PDB entry 8XUY | electron microscopy, 3.14 A resolution | chains A and C of the 5 polymer chains in the assembly

# Chain A (and C)
Protein: Spike glycoprotein
From: Severe acute respiratory syndrome coronavirus 2
Notes: chain C of this document is another copy of the same molecule, construct and numbering; everything in this record applies to it too
UniProtKB: P0DTC2 (SPIKE_SARS2); aligned to UniProt positions 28-1205 over residues 28-1208 (the alignment contains insertions or deletions, so no single offset holds)
Chain sequence (1235 residues; numbered 11 to 1248; 3 numbers in that range are skipped by the numbering (no residue carries them; nothing is unmodelled there); the number before each row is that of its first residue):
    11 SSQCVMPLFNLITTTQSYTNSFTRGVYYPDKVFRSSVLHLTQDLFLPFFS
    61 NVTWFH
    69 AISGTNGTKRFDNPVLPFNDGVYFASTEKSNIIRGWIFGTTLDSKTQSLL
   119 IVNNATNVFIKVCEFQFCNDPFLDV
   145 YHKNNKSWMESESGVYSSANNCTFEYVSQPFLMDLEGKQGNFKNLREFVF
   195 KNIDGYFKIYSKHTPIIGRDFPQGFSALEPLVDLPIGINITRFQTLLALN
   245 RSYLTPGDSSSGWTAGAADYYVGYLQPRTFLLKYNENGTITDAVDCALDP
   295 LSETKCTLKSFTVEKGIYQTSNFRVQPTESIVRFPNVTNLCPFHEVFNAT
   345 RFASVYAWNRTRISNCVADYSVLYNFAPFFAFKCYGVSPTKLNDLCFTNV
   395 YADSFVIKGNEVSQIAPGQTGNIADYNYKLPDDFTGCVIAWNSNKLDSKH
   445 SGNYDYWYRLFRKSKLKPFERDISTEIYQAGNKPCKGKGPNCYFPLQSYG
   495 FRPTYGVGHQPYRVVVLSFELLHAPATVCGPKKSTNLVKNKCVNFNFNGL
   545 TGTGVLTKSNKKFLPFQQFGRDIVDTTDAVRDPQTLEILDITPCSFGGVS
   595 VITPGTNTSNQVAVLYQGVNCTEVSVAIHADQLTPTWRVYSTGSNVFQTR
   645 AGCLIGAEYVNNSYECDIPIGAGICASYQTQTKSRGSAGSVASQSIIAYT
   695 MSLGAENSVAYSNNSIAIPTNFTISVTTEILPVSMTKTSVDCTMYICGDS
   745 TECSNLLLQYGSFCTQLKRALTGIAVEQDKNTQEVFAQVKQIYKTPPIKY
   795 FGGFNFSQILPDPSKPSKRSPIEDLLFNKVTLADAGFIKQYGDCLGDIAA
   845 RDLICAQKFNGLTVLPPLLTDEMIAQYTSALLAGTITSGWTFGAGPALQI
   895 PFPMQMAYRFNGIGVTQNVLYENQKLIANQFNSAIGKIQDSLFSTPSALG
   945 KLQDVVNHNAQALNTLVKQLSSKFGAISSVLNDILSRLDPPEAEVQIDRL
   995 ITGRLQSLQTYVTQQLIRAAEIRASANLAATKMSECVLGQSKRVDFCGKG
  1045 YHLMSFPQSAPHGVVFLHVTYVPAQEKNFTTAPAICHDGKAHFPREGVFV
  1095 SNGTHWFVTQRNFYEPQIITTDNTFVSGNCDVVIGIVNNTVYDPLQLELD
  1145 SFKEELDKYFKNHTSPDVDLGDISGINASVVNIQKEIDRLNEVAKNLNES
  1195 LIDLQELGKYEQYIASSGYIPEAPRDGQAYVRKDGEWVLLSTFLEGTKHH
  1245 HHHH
Unresolved in the structure: 11-24, 69-81, 145-153, 178-186, 244-257, 675-686, 827-851, 1138-1248 (chain C: 11-24, 69-83, 145-153, 178-187, 244-257, 674-686, 826-851, 1138-1248)
Disulfide bonds: Cys131-Cys166, Cys290-Cys300, Cys335-Cys360, Cys378-Cys431, Cys390-Cys523, Cys479-Cys486, Cys536-Cys588, Cys615-Cys647, Cys660-Cys669, Cys736-Cys758, Cys741-Cys747, Cys1030-Cys1041, Cys1080-Cys1124
Covalent attachments: N-acetylglucosamine (NAG) linked to Asn61, Asn122, Asn165, Asn233, Asn281, Asn330, Asn614, Asn655, Asn707, Asn715, Asn799, Asn1072, Asn1096, Asn1132
Sequence notes: expression tag (11-27, 1209-1248); variant Leu50 (Ser in P0DTC2), Phe127 (Val in P0DTC2), Asp142 (Gly in P0DTC2), Ser157 (Phe in P0DTC2), Gly158 (Arg in P0DTC2), Ile211 (Leu212 in P0DTC2), Gly212 (Val213 in P0DTC2), Phe215 (Leu216 in P0DTC2), Asn244 (His245 in P0DTC2), Asp263 (Ala264 in P0DTC2), Val331 (Ile332 in P0DTC2), His338 (Gly339 in P0DTC2), Thr355 (Lys356 in P0DTC2), Phe370 (Ser371 in P0DTC2), Pro372 (Ser373 in P0DTC2), Phe374 (Ser375 in P0DTC2), Ala375 (Thr376 in P0DTC2), Lys402 (Arg403 in P0DTC2), Asn404 (Asp405 in P0DTC2), Ser407 (Arg408 in P0DTC2), Asn416 (Lys417 in P0DTC2), Lys439 (Asn440 in P0DTC2), His444 (Val445 in P0DTC2), Ser445 (Gly446 in P0DTC2), Asp449 (Asn450 in P0DTC2), Trp451 (Leu452 in P0DTC2), Lys459 (Asn460 in P0DTC2), Asn476 (Ser477 in P0DTC2), Lys477 (Thr478 in P0DTC2), Lys480 (Asn481 in P0DTC2), Lys482 (Glu484 in P0DTC2), Pro484 (Phe486 in P0DTC2), Arg496 (Gln498 in P0DTC2), Tyr499 (Asn501 in P0DTC2), His503 (Tyr505 in P0DTC2), Lys552 (Glu554 in P0DTC2), Val568 (Ala570 in P0DTC2), Gly612 (Asp614 in P0DTC2), Ser619 (Pro621 in P0DTC2), Tyr653 (His655 in P0DTC2), Lys677 (Asn679 in P0DTC2), Arg679 (Pro681 in P0DTC2), Lys762 (Asn764 in P0DTC2), Tyr794 (Asp796 in P0DTC2), Phe937 (Ser939 in P0DTC2), His952 (Gln954 in P0DTC2), Lys967 (Asn969 in P0DTC2), Leu1141 (Pro1143 in P0DTC2); engineered mutation Gly680 (Arg682 in P0DTC2), Ser681 (Arg683 in P0DTC2), Gly683 (Arg685 in P0DTC2), Pro815 (Phe817 in P0DTC2), Pro890 (Ala892 in P0DTC2), Pro897 (Ala899 in P0DTC2), Pro940 (Ala942 in P0DTC2), Pro984 (Lys986 in P0DTC2), Pro985 (Val987 in P0DTC2)
UniProt features mapped onto this chain:
  - region: Asp1166, Ser1173, Asn1176, Asn1190, Glu1205 (Heptad repeat 2)
  - glycosylation (N-linked (GlcNAc...) asparagine): Asn61 (hybrid), Asn1176 (complex)
From the paper describing this entry:
  - conformationally variable residues (order/disorder transition): Ala621 to Val640

# Chain A / chain C interface
Contacting residue pairs (109; chain A residue first):
  Gln313(A) - Lys762(C)  hydrogen bond
  Asn316(A) - Asp735(C)
  Arg318(A) - Met738(C)
  Arg356(A) - Cys166(C)
  Lys555(A) - Phe43(C)
  Lys556(A) - Asn281(C)
  Phe557(A) - Phe43(C)  hydrophobic
  Leu558(A) - Thr283(C)
  Phe560(A) - Tyr38(C)  hydrophobic
  Phe560(A) - Lys41(C)
  Phe560(A) - Glu223(C)
  Phe560(A) - Pro224(C)
  Gln561(A) - Lys41(C)
  Gln561(A) - Val42(C)
  Gln561(A) - Phe43(C)
  Gln561(A) - Gly282(C)
  Gln562(A) - Lys41(C)  hydrogen bond (backbone-backbone)
  Phe563(A) - Lys41(C)
  Phe563(A) - Phe43(C)  hydrogen bond (backbone-backbone)
  Gly564(A) - Phe43(C)
  Arg565(A) - Val42(C)
  Arg565(A) - Phe43(C)  hydrogen bond (backbone-backbone)
  Ile567(A) - Val47(C)  hydrophobic
  Val568(A) - Asn958(C)
  Val568(A) - Val961(C)  hydrophobic
  Phe590(A) - Lys852(C)  hydrogen bond (backbone-side chain)
  Phe590(A) - Phe853(C)
  Phe590(A) - Gly855(C)
  Gly612(A) - Lys852(C)
  Pro663(A) - Leu862(C)  hydrophobic
  Gly665(A) - Pro861(C)
  Gly665(A) - Leu862(C)
  Ala666(A) - Pro861(C)
  Ala666(A) - Leu862(C)
  Ala666(A) - Thr864(C)
  Gly667(A) - Leu862(C)  hydrogen bond (backbone-backbone)
  Gly667(A) - Met867(C)
  Met695(A) - Leu862(C)  hydrophobic
  Met695(A) - Leu863(C)  hydrophobic
  Leu697(A) - Met867(C)  hydrophobic
  Leu697(A) - Gln870(C)
  Leu697(A) - Tyr871(C)
  Ala699(A) - Gln785(C)
  Ala699(A) - Ile786(C)  hydrogen bond (backbone-backbone)
  Glu700(A) - Ile786(C)
  Glu700(A) - Lys788(C)
  Asn701(A) - Gln785(C)
  Asn701(A) - Ile786(C)  hydrogen bond (backbone-backbone)
  Asn701(A) - Tyr787(C)
  Asn701(A) - Lys788(C)  hydrogen bond (backbone-backbone)
  Ser702(A) - Lys788(C)
  Val703(A) - Thr881(C)
  Val703(A) - Gln893(C)
  Ala704(A) - Gln893(C)
  Tyr705(A) - Pro790(C)  hydrophobic
  Tyr705(A) - Tyr794(C)
  Tyr705(A) - Phe795(C)
  Tyr705(A) - Thr881(C)
  Tyr705(A) - Ile894(C)
  Tyr705(A) - Phe896(C)
  Ser706(A) - Pro895(C)
  Asn707(A) - Pro895(C)
  Ser709(A) - Pro895(C)
  Ile710(A) - Gln893(C)
  Ala711(A) - Leu892(C)  hydrophobic
  Ala711(A) - Gln893(C)
  Gln955(A) - Arg763(C)
  Thr959(A) - Ser756(C)
  Thr959(A) - Gln760(C)
  Gln963(A) - Tyr754(C)  hydrogen bond (side chain-backbone)
  Gln963(A) - Ser756(C)
  Gln963(A) - Phe757(C)
  Ser966(A) - Gln753(C)
  Ser966(A) - Tyr754(C)
  Lys967(A) - Gln753(C)
  Phe968(A) - Tyr754(C)
  Gly969(A) - Gln753(C)  hydrogen bond (backbone-side chain)
  Asp983(A) - Gly412(C)
  Pro984(A) - Asp426(C)
  Pro985(A) - Gly412(C)
  Gln1000(A) - Gln1003(C)  hydrogen bond
  Thr1004(A) - Gln760(C)
  Gln1008(A) - Leu1010(C)
  Arg1037(A) - Glu1029(C)  salt bridge
  Arg1037(A) - Arg1037(C)
  Val1038(A) - Ser1028(C)
  Asp1039(A) - Gly887(C)
  Lys1043(A) - Lys784(C)
  Lys1043(A) - Gly887(C)
  Lys1043(A) - Ala888(C)
  Lys1043(A) - Gly889(C)
  Tyr1045(A) - Ala888(C)  hydrophobic
  Pro1067(A) - Pro890(C)
  Glu1070(A) - Pro890(C)
  Glu1070(A) - Leu892(C)
  Thr1075(A) - Met898(C)
  Pro1077(A) - Tyr915(C)  hydrophobic
  Phe1087(A) - Gln911(C)
  Phe1087(A) - Asn912(C)
  Pro1088(A) - Gln911(C)
  Gly1091(A) - Tyr902(C)  hydrogen bond (backbone-side chain)
  Val1092(A) - Met898(C)  hydrophobic
  Val1092(A) - Tyr902(C)
  Arg1105(A) - Ile894(C)
  Arg1105(A) - Tyr902(C)  hydrogen bond
  Ser1121(A) - Asn912(C)  hydrogen bond
  Ser1121(A) - Glu916(C)
  Ser1121(A) - Glu1109(C)  hydrogen bond
  Val1126(A) - Glu916(C)
Interface residues without a listed pair, chain A (83 interface residues in all): Thr314, His517, Thr545, Gln611, Ala645, Gly698, Asn708, Pro713, Ala970, Ser1001, Thr1007, Ile1011, Glu1015, Gly1044, Val1066, Asn1072, Phe1119, Val1127
Interface residues without a listed pair, chain C (85 interface residues in all): Asp40, Arg44, Asn165, Ile230, Gly231, Pro411, Gly755, Gln782, Asn854, Thr857, Leu859, Pro860, Ser882, Trp884, Lys962, Asn976, Leu999, Thr1007, Arg1017, Gly1033, Gln1111

# Overview
Chain A and chain C form an interface of 83 and 85 residues respectively, with 16 hydrogen bonds and 1 salt
bridge. Polar contacts include Arg1037(A)-Glu1029(C), Gln313(A)-Lys762(C) and Phe590(A)-Lys852(C). From the
paper: conformational variability at Ala621(A).
Chain A and chain C are both Spike glycoprotein (Severe acute respiratory syndrome coronavirus 2); the
structure, Structure of SARS-CoV-2 BA.2.86 spike glycoprotein in complex with ACE2 (2-up state), was
determined by electron microscopy, deposited together with 8XUZ, 8XV0, 8XV1, 8XVM and 9IU1.
